Entry 8ESQ (electron microscopy, 2.80 A resolution); this record covers chains 1 and L of the 58 polymer chains in the assembly.

Chain 1:
Molecule: 3497-nt RNA strand
Source organism: Schizosaccharomyces pombe
Sequence (3497 nucleotides; numbered 1 to 3497; the number before each row is that of its first residue):
     1 AUUUGACCUC AAAUCAGGUA GGACUACGCG CUGAACUUAA GCAUAUCAAU AAGCGCAGGA
    61 AAAGAAAAUA ACCAUGAUUC CCUCAGUAAC GGCGAGUGAA GCGGGAAAAG CUCAAAUUUG
   121 AAAUCUGGCA ACAUUUCUUU UGUUGUCCGA GUUGUAAUUU CAAGAAGCUG CUUUGAGUGU
   181 AGACGAUCGG UCUAAGUUCC UUGGAACAGG ACGUCAGAGA GGGUGAGAAC CCCGUCUUUG
   241 GUCGAUUGGA UAUGCCAUAU AAAGCGCUUU CGAAGAGUCG AGUUGUUUGG GAAUGCAGCU
   301 CUAAAUGGGU GGUAAAUUUC AUCUAAAGCU AAAUAUUGGC GAGAGACCGA UAGCGAACAA
   361 GUAGAGUGAU CGAAAGAUGA AAAGAACUUU GAAAAGAGAG UUAAAUAGUA CGUGAAAUUG
   421 CUGAAAGGGA AGCAUUGGAA AUCAGUCUUA CCUGGGUGAG AUCAGUAGUC UCUUCGCGAG
   481 ACUAUGCACU CUGAACCUGU GGUAGGUCAG CAUCAGUUUU CGGGGGCGGA AAAAGAAUAA
   541 GGGAAGGUGG CUUUCCGGGU UCUGCCUGGG GAGUGUUUAU AGCCCUUGUU GUAAUACGUC
   601 CACUGGGGAC UGAGGACUGC GGCUUCGUGC CAAGGAUGCU GACAUAAUGG UUUUCAAUGG
   661 CCCGUCUUGA AACACGGACC AAGGAGUCUA GCAUCUAUGC GAGUGUUUGG GUGAUGAAAA
   721 CCCAUCCGCG AAAUGAAAGU GAAUGCAGGU GGGAACGCCC UUGUGGCGUG CACCAUCGAC
   781 CGACCCGGAA GUUUGUCAAU GGAAGGGUUU GAGUAAGAGC AUAGCUGUUG GGACCCGAAA
   841 GAUGGUGAAC UAUGCCUGAA UAGGGUGAAG CCAGAGGAAA CUCUGGUGGA GGCUCGUAGA
   901 GAUUCUGACG UGCAAAUCGA UCUUCAAAUU UGGGUAUAGG GGCGAAAGAC UAAUCGAACC
   961 AUCUAGUAGC UGGUUCCUGC CGAAGUUUCC CUCAGGAUAG CAGAAACUCA GAUCAGUUUU
  1021 AUGAGGUAAA GCGAAUGAUU AGAGGUCUUG GGGAAGGAAU UUCCUCAACC UAUUCUCAAA
  1081 CUUUAAAUAU GUAAGACGCC CUUGUCGCUU AAUUGGACGU GGGCCAUCGA AUGAGAGUUU
  1141 CUAGUGGGCC AUUUUUGGUA AGCAGAACUG GCGAUGCGGG AUGAACCGAA CGUGAGGUUA
  1201 AGGUGCCGGA AUGUACGCUC AUCAGACACC AGAAAAGGUG UUAGUUCAUC UAGACAGCAG
  1261 GACGGUGGCC AUGGAAGUCG GAAUCCGCUA AGGAGUGUGU AACAACUCAC CUGCCGAAUG
  1321 AACUAGCCCU GAAAAUGGAU GGCGCUUAAG CGUACUACCC AUACCUCACC GUCUGGGUUA
  1381 GCUUUGAGAA GCUCAGACGA GUAGGCAGGC GUGGAGGUUU GUGACGAAGC CUUGGGCGUG
  1441 AGCCUGGGUC GAACAGCCUC UAGUGCAGAU CUUGGUGGAA GUAGCAAAUA UUCAAAUGAG
  1501 AACUUUGAAG ACUGAAGUGG GGAAAGGUUC CAUGUGAACA GCAGUUGGAC AUGGGUUAGU
  1561 CGAUCCUAAG AGAUAGGGAA GCUCCGUAUG AAAGUUGCAC GAUUUUUCGU GCCUCCUAUC
  1621 GAAAGGGAAU CCGGUUAAUA UUCCGGAACC AGAAGGUGGA AUCAACACGG CAACGUAAAU
  1681 GAAGUUGGAG ACGUCGGCGG GAGCCCUGGG AAGAGUUCUC UUUUCUUUUU AACAAACCAU
  1741 UGAACCACCC UGAAAUCGGU UUAUCCGGAG CUAGGGUAUG GUGUUUGGAA GAGUUCAGCG
  1801 CCUCAUGCUG AAUCCGGUGC GCUCUCGACG GCCCUUGAAA AUCCAACGGA AGAAUGGACC
  1861 UUCGGGUCCU UGUUUUCACA UCUGGUCGUA CUCAUAACCG CAGCAGGUCU CCAAGGUGAA
  1921 CAGCCUCUAG UUGAUAGAAC AAUGUAGAUA AGGGAAGUCG GCAAAAUGGA UCCGUAACUU
  1981 CGGGAUAAGG AUUGGCUCUA AGGGUUGGGU ACGUUGGGCC UUGGAACCUG AACGGUUGCU
  2041 GGACUGAGCG UGGACCGAUG UCUUUUCUCG CCUUUCGGGG UGAGAAGGGA UGUUGGACCU
  2101 GCUUGGACCU UGGCGGCCGG GAAGUCCUUG GUCGGGCUUU UCUCCUUCUC GGGGAUUAUG
  2161 CUCUUACUGG CGUACGUUUA ACAACCAACU UAGAACUGGU ACGGACAAGG GGAAUCUGAC
  2221 UGUCUAAUUA AAACAUAGCA UUGCGAUGGC CAGAAAGUGG UGUUGACGCA AUGUGAUUUC
  2281 UGCCCAGUGC UCUGAAUGUC AAAGUGAAGA AAUUCAACCA AGCGCGGGUA AACGGCGGGA
  2341 GUAACUAUGA CUCUCUUAAG GUAGCCAAAU GCCUCGUCAU CUAACUAGUG ACGCGCAUGA
  2401 AUGGAUUAAC GAGAUUCCCA CUGUCCCUAU CUACUAUCUA GCGAAACCAC AGCCUGGGGA
  2461 ACGGGCCAGG CAAAAUCAGC GGGGAAAGAA GACCCUGUUG AGCUUGACUC UAGUUUGACA
  2521 UUGUGAAGAG ACAUAGAGGG UGUAGGAUAA GUGGGAGUAU GUUUCGGCAU ACGCCGGUGA
  2581 AAUACCACUA CCUUUAUCGU UUCUUUACUU AAUCAAUGAA GCGGAAUUGG GAUUUAUUUC
  2641 CCAUAUUCUA GCGUUAAAGU UUCUUCGCGA ACUGAUCCGC GUUGAUGACA UUGUCAGGUG
  2701 GGGAGUUUGG CUGGGGCGGC ACAUCUGUUA AAAGAUAACG CAGGUGUCCU AAGGGGGACU
  2761 CAUCGAGAAC AGAAAUCUCG AGUAGAAUAA AAGGGUAAAA GUCCCCUUGA UUUUGAUUUU
  2821 CAGUGUGAAU ACAAACCAUG AAAGUGUGGC CUAUCGAUCC UUUGUUCCCU CGAAAUUUGA
  2881 GGACAGAGGU GCCAGAAAAG UUACCACAGG GAUAACUGGC UUGUGGCAGC CAAGCGUUCA
  2941 UAGCGACGUU GCUUUUUGAU UCUUCGAUGU CGGCUCUUCC UAUCAUACCG AAGCAGAAUU
  3001 CGGUAAGCGU UGGAUUGUUC ACCCACUAAU AGGGAACGUG AGCUGGGUUU AGACCGUCGU
  3061 GAGACAGGUU AGUUUUACCC UACUGAUGAA GUGUCGUCGC AAUGGUAAUU CAACUUAGUA
  3121 CGAGAGGAAC CGUUGAUUCA GAUCAUUGGU AUUUGCGGCU GCCUGACAAG GCAAUGCCGC
  3181 GGAGCUAUCA UCUGCCGGAU AACGGCUGAA CGCCUCUAAG CCAGAAUCCG UGCCAGAAAG
  3241 CGACGAUUUU UUGGUCCGCA UGAUUUAUAU GUAUAAAAAU AGAGGUAGGA CUUGUUCCUA
  3301 CUCUCCUGUA UCGUAGAAGA UGGGCGAUGG UUGAUGAAAC GGAAGUGUUU UAUUGACUUG
  3361 UCCAUGAAAU UCCAUUGAAA UCUUGUGCGG AAUCGAAUCC AUUGCAUACG ACUUUAAUGU
  3421 GGAACGGGGU AUUGUAAGCA GUAGAGUAGC CUUGUUGUUA CGAUCUGCUG AGAUUAAGCC
  3481 UUUGUUCCCA AGAUUUG
Not modelled in the structure: 1-2, 37-47, 92-95, 288-293, 313-318, 446-505, 552-573, 625-627, 736-738, 783-812, 897-928, 991-994, 1026-1087, 1095-1129, 1228-1231, 1486-1489, 1595-1596, 1615-1617, 1740-1745, 1801-1804, 1853-1869, 1894-1908, 1918-1922, 1968-2209, 2215-2414, 2483-2492, 2522-2690, 2708-2896, 2914-2919, 2936-2942, 2954-2969, 3015-3021, 3047-3051, 3066, 3074-3078, 3249-3268, 3290-3297, 3376-3394, 3442-3464
Sequence notes: conflict C1746 (U7796 in 157310483)

Chain L:
Name: 60S ribosomal protein L13
Source organism: Schizosaccharomyces pombe
UniProt: O74175 (RL13_SCHPO); residues 1-208 here = UniProt positions 1-208
Sequence (208 residues; each row starts with the number of its first residue):
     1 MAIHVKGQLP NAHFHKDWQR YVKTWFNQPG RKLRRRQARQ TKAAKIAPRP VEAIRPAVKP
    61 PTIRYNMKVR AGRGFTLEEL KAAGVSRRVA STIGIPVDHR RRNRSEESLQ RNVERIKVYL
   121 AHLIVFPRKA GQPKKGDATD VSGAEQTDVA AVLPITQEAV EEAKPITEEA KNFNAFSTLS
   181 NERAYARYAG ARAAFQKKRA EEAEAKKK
Not modelled in the structure: 1-20, 137-208
UniProt features mapped onto this chain:
  - modified residue (Phosphoserine): Ser177, Ser180

How chain 1 and chain L interact:
Pairs across the interface (103; chain 1 residue first):
  A65(1) - Arg73(L)  base contact
  A65(1) - Arg100(L)  phosphate contact
  A66(1) - His99(L)  salt bridge to the phosphate
  A66(1) - Arg100(L)  salt bridge to the phosphate
  C72(1) - Pro61(L)  base contact
  C72(1) - Thr62(L)  base contact
  C72(1) - Ile63(L)  sugar contact
  C72(1) - Asn66(L)  hydrogen bond to the sugar
  C73(1) - Lys59(L)  base contact
  C73(1) - Asn66(L)  base contact
  C73(1) - Met67(L)  base contact
  A74(1) - Lys59(L)  hydrogen bond to the sugar
  A74(1) - Pro60(L)  hydrogen bond to the sugar
  A74(1) - Pro61(L)  sugar contact
  A74(1) - Arg104(L)  hydrogen bond to the base
  A74(1) - Ser105(L)  hydrogen bond to the phosphate
  U75(1) - Val58(L)  sugar contact
  U75(1) - Lys59(L)  sugar contact
  U75(1) - Pro61(L)  sugar contact
  U75(1) - Arg70(L)  hydrogen bond to the phosphate
  U75(1) - Arg101(L)  phosphate contact
  U75(1) - Arg102(L)  phosphate contact
  U75(1) - Arg104(L)  salt bridge to the phosphate
  G76(1) - Val58(L)  phosphate contact
  G76(1) - Arg70(L)  salt bridge to the phosphate
  G76(1) - Ala71(L)  phosphate contact
  G76(1) - Gly72(L)  phosphate contact
  G76(1) - Arg73(L)  hydrogen bond to the phosphate
  G76(1) - Asp98(L)  hydrogen bond to the sugar
  G76(1) - Arg100(L)  hydrogen bond to the sugar
  G76(1) - Arg101(L)  base contact
  G76(1) - Arg102(L)  hydrogen bond to the base
  A77(1) - Arg73(L)  salt bridge to the phosphate
  A77(1) - Arg100(L)  hydrogen bond to the phosphate
  C81(1) - Trp25(L)  phosphate contact
  C82(1) - Trp25(L)  phosphate contact
  C102(1) - Pro61(L)  phosphate contact
  C102(1) - Thr62(L)  sugar contact
  C102(1) - Tyr65(L)  sugar contact
  G103(1) - Pro60(L)  phosphate contact
  G103(1) - Pro61(L)  phosphate contact
  G103(1) - Tyr65(L)  sugar contact
  G103(1) - Arg70(L)  salt bridge to the phosphate
  G104(1) - Arg70(L)  salt bridge to the phosphate
  A106(1) - Arg35(L)  hydrogen bond to the sugar
  A106(1) - Arg39(L)  hydrogen bond to the phosphate
  A107(1) - Arg39(L)  salt bridge to the phosphate
  A108(1) - Lys42(L)  salt bridge to the phosphate
  A108(1) - Arg55(L)  base contact
  A108(1) - Arg73(L)  base contact
  A109(1) - Arg73(L)  phosphate contact
  G110(1) - Arg73(L)  salt bridge to the phosphate
  A162(1) - Leu77(L)  phosphate contact
  A162(1) - Arg87(L)  hydrogen bond to the base
  A162(1) - His99(L)  stacking on the base
  A163(1) - Leu77(L)  phosphate contact
  U174(1) - Arg128(L)  sugar contact
  U174(1) - Ala130(L)  phosphate contact
  U174(1) - Gly131(L)  hydrogen bond to the sugar
  G175(1) - Arg128(L)  salt bridge to the phosphate
  G175(1) - Lys129(L)  phosphate contact
  G175(1) - Ala130(L)  phosphate contact
  G175(1) - Gly131(L)  hydrogen bond to the phosphate
  U253(1) - Lys129(L)  salt bridge to the phosphate
  C256(1) - Lys134(L)  base contact
  A257(1) - Gln132(L)  hydrogen bond to the base
  A257(1) - Pro133(L)  base contact
  A257(1) - Lys134(L)  hydrogen bond to the base
  A259(1) - Pro133(L)  base contact
  A259(1) - Lys135(L)  sugar contact
  A259(1) - Gly136(L)  hydrogen bond to the sugar
  U260(1) - Gly136(L)  phosphate contact
  G264(1) - Ser86(L)  sugar contact
  G266(1) - Lys81(L)  salt bridge to the phosphate
  U322(1) - Arg104(L)  salt bridge to the phosphate
  C323(1) - Arg102(L)  salt bridge to the phosphate
  A333(1) - Arg35(L)  hydrogen bond to the phosphate
  U334(1) - Arg31(L)  salt bridge to the phosphate
  U334(1) - Arg34(L)  salt bridge to the phosphate
  U334(1) - Arg35(L)  salt bridge to the phosphate
  A335(1) - Arg31(L)  salt bridge to the phosphate
  U707(1) - Gln28(L)  phosphate contact
  U708(1) - Trp25(L)  phosphate contact
  U708(1) - Gln28(L)  hydrogen bond to the phosphate
  G709(1) - Gln28(L)  hydrogen bond to the phosphate
  G709(1) - Arg31(L)  phosphate contact
  G709(1) - Arg35(L)  sugar contact
  G710(1) - Lys32(L)  hydrogen bond to the base
  G710(1) - Arg35(L)  phosphate contact
  G710(1) - Arg39(L)  salt bridge to the phosphate
  G711(1) - Lys32(L)  hydrogen bond to the base
  G711(1) - Arg36(L)  salt bridge to the phosphate
  G711(1) - Arg39(L)  salt bridge to the phosphate
  U712(1) - Lys32(L)  base contact
  U712(1) - Arg36(L)  salt bridge to the phosphate
  G713(1) - Leu33(L)  base contact
  A717(1) - Leu33(L)  base contact
  A718(1) - Phe26(L)  base contact
  A718(1) - Pro29(L)  phosphate contact
  A719(1) - Pro29(L)  phosphate contact
  C726(1) - Lys68(L)  phosphate contact
  C727(1) - Arg64(L)  salt bridge to the phosphate
  C727(1) - Tyr65(L)  hydrogen bond to the phosphate
Other interface residues (no listed pair), chain 1 (53 interface residues in all): A70, A71, C111, A252, U258, C265, G728
Other interface residues (no listed pair), chain L (52 interface residues in all): Glu52, Arg88, Val97, Ser108

In short:
53 residues of chain 1 face 52 of chain L across their interface, with 25 hydrogen bonds, 24 salt bridges and
1 aromatic stacking contact. Polar pairs include A74(1)-Arg104(L), G76(1)-Arg102(L) and A162(1)-Arg87(L).
Chain 1 is a 3497-nt RNA strand and chain L is 60S ribosomal protein L13, both from Schizosaccharomyces pombe;
the structure, Ytm1 associated nascent 60S ribosome State 2, was determined by electron microscopy, deposited
together with 8ESR, 8ETC, 8ETG, 8ETH, 8ETI, 8ETJ and 3 further entries.
